9I8M - chains J and K of the 27 polymer chains in the assembly; structure by electron microscopy, 4.30 A resolution (low resolution: residue-level contacts below are approximate; hydrogen-bond / salt-bridge calls are withheld).

== Chain J ==
Name: Gamma-tubulin complex component
Source organism: Xenopus laevis
UniProt: A0A1L8HGZ5 (A0A1L8HGZ5_XENLA); residue numbers follow UniProt; this construct covers 1-1019
Chain sequence (1019 residues; numbered 1 to 1019; the number before each row is that of its first residue):
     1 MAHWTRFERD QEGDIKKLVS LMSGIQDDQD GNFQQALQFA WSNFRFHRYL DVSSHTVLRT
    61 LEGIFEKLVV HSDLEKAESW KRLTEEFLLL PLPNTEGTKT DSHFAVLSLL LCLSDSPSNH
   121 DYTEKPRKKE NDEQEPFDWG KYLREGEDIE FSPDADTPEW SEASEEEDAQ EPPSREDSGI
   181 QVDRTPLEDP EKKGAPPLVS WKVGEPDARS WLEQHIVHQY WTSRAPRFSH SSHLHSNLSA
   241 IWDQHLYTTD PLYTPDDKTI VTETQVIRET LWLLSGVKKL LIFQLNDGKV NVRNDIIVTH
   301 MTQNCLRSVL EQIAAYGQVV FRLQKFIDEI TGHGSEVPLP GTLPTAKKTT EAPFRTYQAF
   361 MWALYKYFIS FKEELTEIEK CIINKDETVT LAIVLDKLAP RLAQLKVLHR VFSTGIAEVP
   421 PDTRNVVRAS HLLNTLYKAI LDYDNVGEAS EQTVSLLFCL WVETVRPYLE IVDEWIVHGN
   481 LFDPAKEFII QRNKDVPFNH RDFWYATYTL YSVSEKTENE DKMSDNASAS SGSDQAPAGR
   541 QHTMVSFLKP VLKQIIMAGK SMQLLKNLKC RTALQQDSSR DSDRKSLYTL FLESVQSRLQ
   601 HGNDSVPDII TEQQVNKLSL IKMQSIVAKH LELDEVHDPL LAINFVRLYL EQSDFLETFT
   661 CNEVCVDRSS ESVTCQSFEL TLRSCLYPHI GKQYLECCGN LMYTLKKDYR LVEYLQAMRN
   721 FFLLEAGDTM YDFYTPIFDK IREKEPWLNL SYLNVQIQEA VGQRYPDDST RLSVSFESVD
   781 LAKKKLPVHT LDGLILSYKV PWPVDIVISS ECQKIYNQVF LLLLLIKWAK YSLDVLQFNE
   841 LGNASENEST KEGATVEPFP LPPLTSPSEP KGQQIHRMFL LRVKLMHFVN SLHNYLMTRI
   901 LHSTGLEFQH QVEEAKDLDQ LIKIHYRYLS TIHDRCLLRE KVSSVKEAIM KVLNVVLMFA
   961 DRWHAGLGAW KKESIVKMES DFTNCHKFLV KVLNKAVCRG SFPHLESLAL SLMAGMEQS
Disordered / not traced: 1-206, 330-353, 509-547, 572-586, 602-669, 705-1019

== Chain K ==
Name: Gamma-tubulin complex component
Source organism: Xenopus laevis
UniProt: Q642S3 (Q642S3_XENLA); numbering as in UniProt (aligned over 1-666)
Chain sequence (666 residues; numbered 1 to 666; the number before each row is that of its first residue):
     1 MIHELLLALS GYPGSIFTWN KRTGLQVSQD IPFLHPGETS VLNRLCKLGT DYIRFTEFIE
    61 QYTGHVQQQD HHPSQQGQVG LHGIYLRAFC RGLDSILQPY RQALLDLEQE FLADPHLSIS
   121 HINYSLDQFH LLFPSIMVVV EQIKSQKIHG CQILETVYKH SCGGLPPVRS ALEKTLAVCH
   181 GVMYKQLSAW MLHGLLLDQY EEFFVRQGSS SGNLAAAFEE EEDDLGIGGL TGKQLRELQD
   241 LRLIEEENML APSLKQFSLR AEMLPSYIPV RVAEKILFVG ESVQMFENQN VNMSRTGSIL
   301 KNQEDTFAAE LHRLKQQPLF SLVDFESVLD RIRSTVAEHL WKLMVEESDL LGQLKIIKDF
   361 YLLGRGELFQ AFIDVAQNML KTPPTAVTEH DVNVAFQLSA HKVLLDDDNL LPLLNLTIDY
   421 HGKEHKDTSQ PREGPFRDMS PREAPTSGWA ALGLSYKVQW PLHILFTPAV LEKYNVVFKY
   481 LLSVRRVQSE LQHCWALQMQ RKHLESNKTD AIKWRLQNHM AFLVDNLQYY LQVDVLESQF
   541 SQLLQQINST RDFESIRLAH DHFLSNLLAQ SFILLKPVFH CLNEILELCH SFCSLVSQNL
   601 GPLDERGAGQ LDILVKGFSC QSSLLFRILS SVRNHQINPD LAQLLLRLDY NKYYTQAGGT
   661 LGSFGL
Disordered / not traced: 65-80, 209-252, 348-666

== Chain J / chain K interface ==
Residue-residue contacts (42; chain J residue first):
  L212(J) - F33(K)
  E213(J) - F33(K)
  I216(J) - F33(K)
  Q219(J) - F33(K)
  W221(J) - H35(K)
  W221(J) - P36(K)
  R224(J) - P32(K)
  E269(J) - H35(K)
  W272(J) - H35(K)
  W272(J) - E38(K)
  V277(J) - G37(K)
  V277(J) - S40(K)
  V277(J) - V41(K)
  K278(J) - S40(K)
  K278(J) - R44(K)
  L281(J) - H35(K)
  E329(J) - H130(K)
  E329(J) - L131(K)
  E329(J) - P134(K)
  E329(J) - L165(K)
  R355(J) - C162(K)
  R355(J) - G163(K)
  R355(J) - G164(K)
  R355(J) - R169(K)
  Q358(J) - G164(K)
  Q358(J) - L165(K)
  M361(J) - L165(K)
  W362(J) - L131(K)
  W362(J) - P166(K)
  W362(J) - P167(K)
  Y365(J) - D127(K)
  Y365(J) - H130(K)
  Y365(J) - L131(K)
  I369(J) - Y124(K)
  E373(J) - Y124(K)
  T376(J) - S120(K)
  E379(J) - S120(K)
  K380(J) - L117(K)
  K380(J) - S118(K)
  R466(J) - P166(K)
  R466(J) - R169(K)
  F482(J) - C162(K)
Interface residues without a listed pair, chain J (29 interface residues in all): R209, Y220, L280, K372, I383
Interface residues without a listed pair, chain K (29 interface residues in all): L34, H116, I119, N123, Q128

== Overview ==
The chain J/chain K interface involves 29 residues from each chain.
Chain J is Gamma-tubulin complex component and chain K is Gamma-tubulin complex component, both from Xenopus
laevis; the structure, NEDD1-bound native vertebrate gamma-tubulin ring complex from Xenopus laevis, focused
reconstruction, was determined by electron microscopy.
